Entry 2C51 (X-ray diffraction, 2.80 A resolution); this record covers chains A and C of the 5 polymer chains in the assembly.

[Chain A (and C)]
Molecule: Coat protein
Organism: Enterobacterio phage MS2
Notes: chain C of this document is another copy of the same molecule, construct and numbering; everything in this record applies to it too
UniProtKB: P03612 (COAT_BPMS2); residue numbers follow UniProt; this construct covers 1-129
Chain sequence (129 residues; each row starts with the number of its first residue):
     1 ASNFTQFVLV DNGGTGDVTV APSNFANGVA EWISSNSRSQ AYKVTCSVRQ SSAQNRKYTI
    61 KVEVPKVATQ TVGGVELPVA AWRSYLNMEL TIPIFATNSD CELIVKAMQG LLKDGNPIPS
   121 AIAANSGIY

[How chain A and chain C interact]
Residue-residue contacts (16):
  Ser2(A) with Ala1(C), hydrogen bond (side chain-backbone)
  Phe4(A) with Ala1(C), hydrogen bond (backbone-backbone)
  Thr5(A) with Ala1(C)
  Ala26(A) with Phe25(C), hydrophobic; Gly28(C)
  Asn27(A) with Asn27(C); Gly28(C)
  Asn36(A) with Asn98(C)
  Ser37(A) with Ile94(C); Phe95(C); Ala96(C)
  Arg38(A) with Arg56(C); Ile94(C), hydrogen bond (backbone-backbone)
  Ser39(A) with Ile94(C), hydrogen bond (backbone-backbone); Phe95(C)
  Pro78(A) with Phe95(C)
Other interface residues (no listed pair), chain A (14 interface residues in all): Pro22, Phe25, Ser35, Leu77
Other interface residues (no listed pair), chain C (10 interface residues in all): Thr97

[Overview]
14 residues of chain A face 10 of chain C across their interface, with 4 hydrogen bonds. Among the polar pairs
are Ser2(A)-Ala1(C), Phe4(A)-Ala1(C) and Arg38(A)-Ile94(C).
Both chains are Coat protein (Enterobacterio phage MS2). Entry 2C51 (MS2-RNA hairpin (G -5) complex) was
determined by X-ray diffraction, deposited together with 2C4Y, 2C4Z, 2C50, 2C4Q and 2BU1.
